Entry 5C07 (X-ray diffraction, 2.11 A resolution); this record covers chains C and D of the 5 polymer chains in the assembly.

# Chain C
Name: Marker peptide
Chain sequence (10 residues; numbered 1 to 10; the number before each row is that of its first residue):
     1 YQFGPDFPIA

# Chain D
Name: 1E6 TCR Alpha Chain
From: Homo sapiens
Chain sequence (199 residues; row label = number of the first residue in the row):
     2 KEVEQDPGPLSVPEGAIVSLNCTYSNSAFQYFMWYRQYSRKGPELLMYTY
    52 SSGNKEDGRFTAQVDKSSKYISLFIRDSQPSDSATYLCAMRGDSSYKLIF
   102 GSGTRLLVRPDIQNPDPAVYQLRDSKSSDKSVCLFTDFDSQTNVSQSKDS
   152 DVYITDKCVLDMRSMDFKSNSAVAWSNKSDFACANAFNNSIIPEDTFFP
Disulfide bonds: C23-C89, C134-C184

# Chain C / chain D interface
Contacting residue pairs (8):
  Y1(C) - D94(D)  hydrogen bond
  Y1(C) - S95(D)  hydrogen bond
  G4(C) - D94(D)
  P5(C) - R92(D)
  P5(C) - D94(D)
  P5(C) - S96(D)
  P5(C) - Y97(D)  hydrophobic
  D6(C) - Y97(D)  hydrogen bond
The authors on this interface:
  - interface residues, chain D: Y97(D)

# Summary
4 residues of chain C and 5 residues of chain D are in contact; the contacts include 3 hydrogen bonds. Polar
contacts include Y1(C)-D94(D), Y1(C)-S95(D) and D6(C)-Y97(D). From the paper: the interface residue Y97(D).
Chain C is Marker peptide and chain D is 1E6 TCR Alpha Chain (Homo sapiens); the structure, 1E6 TCR in complex
with HLA-A02 carrying YQFGPDFPIA, was determined by X-ray diffraction together with 5C08, 5C09, 5C0A, 5C0B,
5C0C, 5C0D and 6 further entries from the same study.
